PDB entry 2OMZ | X-ray diffraction, 1.60 A resolution | chains A and B

[Chain A]
Name: Internalin-A
Source organism: Listeria monocytogenes
Notes: fragment: internalin domain
Reference sequence: P25146 (INLA_LISMO); numbering as in UniProt (aligned over 36-495)
Amino-acid sequence (466 residues; each row starts with the number of its first residue):
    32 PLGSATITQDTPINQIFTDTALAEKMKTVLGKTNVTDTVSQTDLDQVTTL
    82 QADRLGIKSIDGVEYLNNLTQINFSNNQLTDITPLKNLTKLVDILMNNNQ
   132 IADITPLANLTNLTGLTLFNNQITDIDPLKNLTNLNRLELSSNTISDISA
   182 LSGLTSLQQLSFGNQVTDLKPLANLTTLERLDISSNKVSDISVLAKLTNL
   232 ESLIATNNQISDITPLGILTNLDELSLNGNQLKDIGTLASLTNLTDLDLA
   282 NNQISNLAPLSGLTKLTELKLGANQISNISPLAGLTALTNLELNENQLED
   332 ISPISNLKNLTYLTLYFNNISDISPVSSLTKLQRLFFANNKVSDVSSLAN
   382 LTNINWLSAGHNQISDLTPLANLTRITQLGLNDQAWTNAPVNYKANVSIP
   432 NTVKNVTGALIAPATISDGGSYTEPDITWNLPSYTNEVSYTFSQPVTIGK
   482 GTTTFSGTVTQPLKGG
Construct notes: expression tag (32-35, 496-497); engineered mutation Ala369 (Tyr in P25146)
Reported in the primary citation:
  - contacts within the chain: Phe348-Asn370 (pi stacking)
  - mutagenesis - Y369A (7.5-fold): increased binding to Epithelial-cadherin (chain B)

[Chain B]
Name: Epithelial-cadherin
Source organism: Homo sapiens
Notes: fragment: N-terminal domain of human E-cadherin
Reference sequence: P12830 (CADH1_HUMAN); residues 2-100 here correspond to UniProt positions 156-254 (UniProt number = residue number + 154)
Amino-acid sequence (105 residues; each row starts with the number of its first residue; numbers below 1 keep their minus sign (Gly-3 is residue -3)):
    -3 GPLGSWVIPPISCPENEKGPFPKNLVQIKSNKDKEGKVFYSITGQGADTP
    47 PVGVFIIERETGWLKVTEPLDRERIATYTLFSHAVSSNGNAVEDPMEILI
    97 TVTDQ
Construct notes: expression tag (-3 to 1, 101)

[Chain A / chain B interface]
Residue-residue contacts - 54 pairs, chain A then chain B:
  Arg85(A) with Pro47(B); Val48(B), hydrogen bond (side chain-backbone); Gly49(B); Val50(B); Glu64(B), salt bridge
  Asn107(A) with Val48(B)
  Phe150(A) with Phe17(B); Pro18(B), hydrophobic; Thr63(B)
  Glu170(A) with Pro16(B); Phe17(B), hydrogen bond (side chain-backbone)
  Ser172(A) with Pro18(B)
  Gln190(A) with Lys14(B); Gly15(B), hydrogen bond (side chain-backbone)
  Leu191(A) with Pro16(B)
  Ser192(A) with Pro16(B)
  Arg211(A) with Gly15(B), hydrogen bond (side chain-backbone); Pro16(B); Lys19(B)
  Asp213(A) with Pro16(B)
  Ser216(A) with Glu54(B), hydrogen bond
  Asn238(A) with Thr57(B)
  Glu255(A) with Lys19(B), salt bridge
  Asn259(A) with Gln23(B), hydrogen bond; Trp59(B)
  Asp279(A) with Trp59(B)
  Lys301(A) with Gln23(B), hydrogen bond; Trp59(B)
  Glu326(A) with Lys25(B), salt bridge; Lys30(B), salt bridge
  Tyr343(A) with Val3(B); Ile4(B); Pro5(B), hydrophobic; Pro6(B)
  Thr345(A) with Val3(B)
  Tyr347(A) with Val3(B), hydrophobic; Lys25(B); Asn27(B)
  Phe348(A) with Lys30(B)
  Arg365(A) with Ile4(B), hydrogen bond (side chain-backbone); Pro5(B); Pro6(B)
  Phe367(A) with Trp2(B); Val3(B), hydrophobic; Ile4(B)
  Trp387(A) with Leu-1(B), hydrophobic; Ile4(B), hydrophobic
  Ser389(A) with Leu-1(B)
  Gln409(A) with Leu-1(B); Met92(B)
  Leu410(A) with Leu-1(B)
  Thr483(A) with Gly-3(B); Pro-2(B)
  Thr484(A) with Gly-3(B)
Other interface residues (no listed pair), chain A (39 interface residues in all): Glu232, Ser233, Ile235, Thr237, Asn282, Glu323, Asn325, Leu388, Gly411, Thr485
Other interface residues (no listed pair), chain B (29 interface residues in all): Asn20

[Summary]
39 residues of chain A face 29 of chain B across their interface, with 8 hydrogen bonds and 4 salt bridges.
Polar pairs include Arg85(A)-Glu64(B), Glu255(A)-Lys19(B) and Glu326(A)-Lys25(B). From the paper: Y369A of
chain A increases binding to Epithelial-cadherin (chain B); contacts within the chain involving Asn370(A) and
Phe348(A).
Here chain A is Internalin-A (Listeria monocytogenes) and chain B is Epithelial-cadherin (Homo sapiens). Entry
2OMZ (Crystal structure of InlA Y369A/hEC1 complex) was determined by X-ray diffraction (same publication as
2OMT, 2OMU and 2OMX).
